PDB entry 4P54 | X-ray diffraction, 1.65 A resolution | chain A

== Chain A ==
Name: Aminodeoxyfutalosine nucleosidase
Source organism: Helicobacter pylori
Notes: EC 3.2.2.9
UniProt: Q9ZMY2 (MQMTN_HELPJ); residues 2-230 here = UniProt positions 2-230
Amino-acid sequence (231 residues; numbered 0 to 230; the number before each row is that of its first residue; numbering starts at 0):
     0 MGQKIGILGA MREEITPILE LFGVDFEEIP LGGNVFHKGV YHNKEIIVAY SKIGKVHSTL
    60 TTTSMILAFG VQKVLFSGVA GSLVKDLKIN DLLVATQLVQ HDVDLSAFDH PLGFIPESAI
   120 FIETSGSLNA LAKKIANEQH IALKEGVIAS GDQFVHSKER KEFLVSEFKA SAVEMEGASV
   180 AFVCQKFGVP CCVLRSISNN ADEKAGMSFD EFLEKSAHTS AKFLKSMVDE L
Sequence notes: initiating methionine (0); expression tag (1); engineered mutation Asn-198 (Asp in Q9ZMY2)
Swiss-Prot annotation at these positions:
  - active site: Glu-13 (Proton acceptor)
  - binding site (substrate): Gly-80, Val-154, Met-174, Glu-175
Small-molecule neighbours: 5'-deoxy-5'-methylthioadenosine (MTA): Ala-9, Met-10, Ile-52, Val-78, Ala-79, Gly-80, Leu-104, Phe-107, Gln-152, Phe-153, Val-154, Val-172, Glu-173, Met-174, Glu-175, Arg-194, Asn-198, Ala-200, Phe-208
From the paper describing this entry:
  - mutagenesis - F107A, H109A: unchanged binding to 5'-deoxy-5'-methylthioadenosine
  - mutagenesis - F107A, H109A: decreased catalytic activity on 5'-deoxy-5'-methylthioadenosine
  - specificity-determining residues: Phe-107, His-109

== Summary ==
Chain A binds 5'-deoxy-5'-methylthioadenosine. From UniProt: active-site residue Glu-13 and 4
substrate-binding residues. From the paper: F107A and H109A reduce catalytic activity on
5'-deoxy-5'-methylthioadenosine; specificity determinants Phe-107 and His-109.
Chain A is Aminodeoxyfutalosine nucleosidase (Helicobacter pylori); the structure, Crystal Structure of the
Helicobacter pylori MTAN-D198N mutant with 5'-methylthioadenosine in the active site, was determined by X-ray
diffraction together with 4OY3 and 4OJT from the same study.
